7O1L - chains D and A; structure by X-ray diffraction, 2.38 A resolution.

Chain D:
Protein: Putative acyltransferase Rv0859
Organism: Mycobacterium tuberculosis H37Rv
Notes: EC 2.3.1.-
UniProt: O53871 (Y0859_MYCTU); residue numbers follow UniProt; this construct covers 1-5, 8-403
Sequence (403 residues; numbered 1 to 403 plus 1 insertion-coded residue; 1 number in that range is skipped by the numbering (no residue carries it; nothing is unmodelled there); the number before each row is that of its first residue):
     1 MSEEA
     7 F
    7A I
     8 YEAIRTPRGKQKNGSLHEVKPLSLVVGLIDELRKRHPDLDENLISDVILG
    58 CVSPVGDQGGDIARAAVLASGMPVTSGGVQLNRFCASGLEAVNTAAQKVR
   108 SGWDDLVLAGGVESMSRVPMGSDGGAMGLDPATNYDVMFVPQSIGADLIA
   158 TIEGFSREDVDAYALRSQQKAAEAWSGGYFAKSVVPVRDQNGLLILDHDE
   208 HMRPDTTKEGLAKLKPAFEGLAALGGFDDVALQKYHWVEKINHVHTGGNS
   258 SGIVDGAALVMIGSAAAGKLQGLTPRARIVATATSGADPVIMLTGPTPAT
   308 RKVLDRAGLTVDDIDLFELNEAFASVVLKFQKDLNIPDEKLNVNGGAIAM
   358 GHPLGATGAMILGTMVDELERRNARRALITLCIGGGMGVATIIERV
Disordered / not traced: 1
Modified / non-standard residues: Cys92 (S-hydroperoxycysteine; 2CO)
Residues lining bound ligands: coenzyme A (COA): Gln18, Cys92, Met127, Gln149, Gln175, Arg210, Thr213, Gly217, Leu218, Leu221, Ala224, Phe225, Thr253, Gly254, Gly255, Ser257, Ser258, Ile260, Phe330, His359, Leu361
From the paper describing this entry:
  - catalytic residues: His359 (citing earlier work)

Chain A:
Protein: 3-hydroxyacyl-CoA dehydrogenase
Organism: Mycobacterium tuberculosis H37Rv
Notes: EC 1.1.1.35
UniProt: O53872 (O53872_MYCTU); residues 1-720 here = UniProt positions 1-720
Sequence (736 residues; numbered -11 to 720 plus 8 insertion-coded residues; 4 numbers in that range are skipped by the numbering (no residue carries them; nothing is unmodelled there); the number before each row is that of its first residue; a row labelled like -4A--4H holds insertion residues (, then the next letters in order); numbers below 1 keep their minus sign (Met-11 is residue -11)):
   -11 MGSSHHHH
-4A--4H HHSQDPNS
     1 MPDNTIQWDKDADGIVTLTMDDPSGSTNVMNEAYIESMGKAVDRLVAEKD
    51 SITGVVVASAKKTFFAGGDVKTMIQARPEDAGDVFNTVETIKRQLRTLET
   101 LGKPVVAAINGAALGGGLEIALACHHRIAADVKGSQLGLPEVTLGLLPGG
   151 GGVTRTVRMFGIQNAFVSVLAQGTRFKPAKAKEIGLVDELVATVEELVPA
   201 AKAWIKEELKANPDGAGVQPWDKKGYKMPGGTPSSPGLAAILPSFPSNLR
   251 KQLKGAPMPAPRAILAAAVEGAQVDFDTASRIESRYFASLVTGQVAKNMM
   301 QAFFFDLQAINAGGSRPEGIGKTPIKRIGVLGAGMMGAGIAYVSAKAGYE
   351 VVLKDVSLEAAAKGKGYSEKLEAKALERGRTTQERSDALLARITPTADAA
   401 DFKGVDFVIEAVFENQELKHKVFGEIEDIVEPNAILGSNTSTLPITGLAT
   451 GVKRQEDFIGIAFFSPVDKMPLVEIIKGEKTSDEALARVFDYTLAIGKTP
   501 IVVNDSRGFFTSRVIGTFVNEALAMLGEGVEPASIEQAGSQAGYPAPPLQ
   551 LSDELNLELMHKIAVATRKGVEDAGGTYQPHPAEAVVEKMIELGRSGRLK
   601 GAGFYEYADGKRSGLWPGLRETFKSGSSQPPLQDMIDRMLFAEALETQKC
   651 LDEGVLTSTADANIGSIMGIGFPPWTGGSAQFIVGYSGPAGTGKAAFVAR
   701 ARELAAAYGDRFLPPESLLS
Disordered / not traced: -11, -4A to -4H
Differences from the reference sequence: initiating methionine (-11); expression tag (-10 to -4, -4A to -4H); engineered mutation Ala462 (His in O53872)
From the paper describing this entry:
  - catalytic residues: Glu119, Glu141 (citing earlier work)

Chain D / chain A interface:
Contacting residue pairs (41):
  Gly135(D) - Pro243(A)
  Leu136(D) - Ala239(A)
  Leu136(D) - Leu242(A)
  Leu136(D) - Pro243(A)
  Asp137(D) - Glu270(A)
  Pro138(D) - Pro246(A)  hydrophobic
  Pro138(D) - Leu265(A)  hydrophobic
  Pro138(D) - Val269(A)  hydrophobic
  Ala139(D) - Arg262(A)
  Asn141(D) - Pro243(A)  hydrogen bond (side chain-backbone)
  Asn141(D) - Pro246(A)
  Tyr142(D) - Pro246(A)
  Tyr142(D) - Arg250(A)  hydrogen bond (backbone-side chain)
  Tyr142(D) - Leu253(A)
  Tyr142(D) - Arg262(A)
  Asp143(D) - Arg262(A)  salt bridge
  Met145(D) - Arg250(A)
  Leu231(D) - Asn248(A)  hydrogen bond (backbone-side chain)
  Gly232(D) - Ser244(A)
  Gly232(D) - Ser247(A)  hydrogen bond (backbone-side chain)
  Gly232(D) - Asn248(A)
  Gly233(D) - Asn248(A)
  Phe234(D) - Pro243(A)
  Phe234(D) - Ser244(A)
  Phe234(D) - Ser247(A)
  Asp236(D) - Lys251(A)  salt bridge
  Val237(D) - Ser247(A)
  Leu239(D) - Gln537(A)
  Gln240(D) - Arg250(A)  hydrogen bond (side chain-backbone)
  Gln240(D) - Lys254(A)
  Gln240(D) - Gly255(A)
  Gln240(D) - Gln537(A)
  Gln240(D) - Gln541(A)  hydrogen bond (backbone-side chain)
  His243(D) - Ala533(A)
  His243(D) - Ser534(A)  hydrogen bond
  His243(D) - Gln537(A)
  His243(D) - Leu632(A)
  Trp244(D) - Ala533(A)
  Trp244(D) - Ser534(A)
  Glu246(D) - Gly614(A)
  Glu246(D) - Leu615(A)  hydrogen bond (side chain-backbone)
Other interface residues (no listed pair), chain D (22 interface residues in all): Phe146, Val245
Other interface residues (no listed pair), chain A (28 interface residues in all): Leu249, Ala256, Ala266, Tyr286, Glu531

Overview:
22 residues of chain D face 28 of chain A across their interface, with 8 hydrogen bonds and 2 salt bridges.
Polar pairs include Asp143(D)-Arg262(A), Asp236(D)-Lys251(A) and Asn141(D)-Pro243(A). Ligands of chain D:
coenzyme A. The paper reports catalytic residues His359(D) and Glu119(A) among others.
Here chain D is Putative acyltransferase Rv0859 and chain A is 3-hydroxyacyl-CoA dehydrogenase, both from
Mycobacterium tuberculosis H37Rv. Entry 7O1L (Structure of Mycobacterium tuberculosis beta-oxidation
trifunctional enzyme alpha-H462A mutant) was determined by X-ray diffraction, deposited together with 7O1G,
7O1I, 7O1J, 7O1K, 7O1M, 7O4Q and 4 further entries.
